PDB entry 2VWE | X-ray diffraction, 3.40 A resolution | chains C and E of the 6 polymer chains in the assembly

# Chain C
Protein: Anti-vegf-B monoclonal antibody
Source organism: Mus musculus
Notes: antibody fragment or engineered binder
Sequence (214 residues; numbered 1 to 213 plus 1 insertion-coded residue; the number before each row is that of its first residue):
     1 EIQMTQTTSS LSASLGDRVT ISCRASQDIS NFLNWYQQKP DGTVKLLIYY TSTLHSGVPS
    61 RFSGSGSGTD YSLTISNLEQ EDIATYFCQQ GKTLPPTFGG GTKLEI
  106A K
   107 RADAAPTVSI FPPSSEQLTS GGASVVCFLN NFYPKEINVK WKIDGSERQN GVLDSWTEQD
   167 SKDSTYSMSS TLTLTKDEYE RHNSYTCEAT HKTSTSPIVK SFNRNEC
Disulfides: Cys-23/Cys-88, Cys-133/Cys-193

# Chain E
Protein: Anti-vegf-B monoclonal antibody
Source organism: Mus musculus
Notes: antibody fragment or engineered binder
Sequence (219 residues; row label = number of the first residue in the row; a row labelled like 82A-82C holds insertion residues (82A, then the next letters in order)):
     1 QVQLQQPGTE LVKPGASVKL SCKASGYTFT GFWIHWVKQR PGQGLEWIGH IN
   52A P
    53 GNGGTNYNEK FKRMATLTVD KSSSTAYMQL
82A-82C SSL
    83 TSEDSAVYYC ARSYSNYV
100A-100C RAM
   101 DYWGQGTSVT VSSAKTTAPS VYPLVPVCGG TTGSSVTLGC LVKGYFPEPV TLTWNSGSLS
   161 SGVHTFPALL QSGLYTLSSS VTVTSNTWPS QTITCNVAHP ASSTKVDKKI EP
Disulfides: Cys-22/Cys-92, Cys-140/Cys-195

# Chain C / chain E interface
Residue-residue contacts (79; chain C residue first):
  Phe-32(C) with Tyr-99(E); Val-100(E), hydrophobic
  Asn-34(C) with Arg-100A(E); Ala-100B(E)
  Tyr-36(C) with Ala-100B(E); Met-100C(E), hydrogen bond (side chain-backbone); Trp-103(E)
  Gln-38(C) with Gln-39(E), hydrogen bond; Tyr-91(E), hydrogen bond
  Gly-42(C) with Tyr-91(E), hydrogen bond (backbone-side chain); Gln-105(E)
  Val-44(C) with Trp-103(E)
  Leu-46(C) with Met-100C(E); Asp-101(E)
  Tyr-49(C) with Ala-100B(E), hydrophobic
  His-55(C) with Asp-101(E), hydrogen bond (side chain-backbone); Tyr-102(E)
  Ser-56(C) with Tyr-102(E), hydrogen bond
  Phe-87(C) with Leu-45(E), hydrophobic
  Gln-89(C) with Arg-100A(E), hydrogen bond (side chain-backbone)
  Gly-91(C) with Tyr-99(E); Val-100(E); Arg-100A(E), hydrogen bond (backbone-side chain)
  Lys-92(C) with Arg-100A(E), hydrogen bond (backbone-side chain)
  Thr-93(C) with Arg-100A(E)
  Leu-94(C) with Asn-58(E); Arg-100A(E)
  Pro-95(C) with Trp-47(E), hydrophobic; Asn-60(E)
  Pro-96(C) with Trp-47(E)
  Phe-98(C) with Leu-45(E); Trp-103(E), hydrophobic
  Ile-116(C) with Val-127(E)
  Phe-117(C) with Leu-124(E); Val-125(E); Pro-126(E), hydrophobic; Thr-137(E); Leu-138(E)
  Ser-120(C) with Tyr-122(E); Pro-123(E)
  Glu-122(C) with Val-121(E); Pro-123(E); Lys-208(E), salt bridge
  Gln-123(C) with Tyr-122(E); Lys-143(E)
  Ser-130(C) with Lys-143(E), hydrogen bond
  Val-132(C) with Leu-124(E), hydrophobic; Leu-141(E), hydrophobic
  Phe-134(C) with Leu-124(E), hydrophobic; Phe-166(E), hydrophobic; Ser-179(E); Ser-180(E)
  Asn-136(C) with Thr-137(E); His-164(E), hydrogen bond (backbone-side chain); Ser-180(E), hydrogen bond; Thr-182(E)
  Asn-137(C) with His-164(E), hydrogen bond
  Gly-157(C) with Gln-171(E)
  Leu-159(C) with Leu-169(E), hydrophobic; Gln-171(E); Thr-176(E)
  Asp-160(C) with Leu-169(E)
  Ser-161(C) with Phe-166(E); Pro-167(E), hydrogen bond (side chain-backbone); Leu-169(E)
  Trp-162(C) with Pro-167(E)
  Thr-163(C) with Thr-165(E); Phe-166(E)
  Ser-173(C) with His-164(E); Phe-166(E)
  Met-174(C) with Phe-166(E), hydrophobic
  Ser-175(C) with Phe-166(E); Ser-178(E), hydrogen bond
  Thr-177(C) with Leu-141(E)
  Thr-179(C) with Lys-143(E); Gln-171(E), hydrogen bond
  Lys-206(C) with Thr-131(E)
  Phe-208(C) with Val-127(E), hydrophobic
  Glu-212(C) with Cys-128(E)
Other interface residues (no listed pair), chain C (50 interface residues in all): Lys-45, Ser-115, Pro-118, Val-158, Asp-166, Lys-168, Thr-171
Other interface residues (no listed pair), chain E (47 interface residues in all): Val-37, His-50, Gly-139, Cys-140, Ser-160, Gly-162, Leu-170

# Summary
50 residues of chain C and 47 residues of chain E are in contact, with 16 hydrogen bonds and 1 salt bridge.
Among the polar pairs are Glu-122(C)/Lys-208(E), Tyr-36(C)/Met-100C(E) and Gln-38(C)/Gln-39(E).
Chain C is Anti-vegf-B monoclonal antibody and chain E is Anti-vegf-B monoclonal antibody, both from Mus
musculus; the structure, Crystal Structure of Vascular Endothelial Growth Factor-B in Complex with a
Neutralizing Antibody Fab Fragment, was determined by X-ray diffraction.
